Entry 1NI4 (X-ray diffraction, 1.95 A resolution); this record covers chains A and B of the 4 polymer chains in the assembly.

== Chain A ==
Protein: Pyruvate dehydrogenase E1 component: Alpha subunit
From: Homo sapiens
Notes: EC 1.2.4.1
UniProt: P08559 (ODPA_HUMAN); residues 1-361 here correspond to UniProt positions 30-390 (UniProt number = residue number + 29)
Chain sequence (365 residues; row label = number of the first residue in the row; numbers below 1 keep their minus sign (Met-3 is residue -3)):
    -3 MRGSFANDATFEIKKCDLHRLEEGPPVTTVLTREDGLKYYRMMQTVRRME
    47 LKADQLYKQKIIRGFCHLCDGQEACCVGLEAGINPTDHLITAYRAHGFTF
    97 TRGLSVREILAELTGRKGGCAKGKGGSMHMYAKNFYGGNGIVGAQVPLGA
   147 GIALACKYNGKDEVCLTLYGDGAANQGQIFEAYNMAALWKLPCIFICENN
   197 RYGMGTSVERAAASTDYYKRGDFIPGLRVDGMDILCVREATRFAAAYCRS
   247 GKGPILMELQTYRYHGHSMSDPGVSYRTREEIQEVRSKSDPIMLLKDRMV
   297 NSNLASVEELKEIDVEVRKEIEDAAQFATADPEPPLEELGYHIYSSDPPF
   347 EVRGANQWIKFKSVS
Disordered / not traced: -3 to -1
Construct notes: cloning artifact (-3 to 0); modified residue (38-39, 45, 124, 126, 181, 200, 228, 253, 265, 289, 295)
Modified residues: Mse38, Mse39, Mse45, Mse124, Mse126, Mse181, Mse200, Mse228, Mse253, Mse265, Mse289, Mse295 (selenomethionine; parent Met)
Metal / ion sites: Mg2+: Asp167, Asn196, Tyr198 (together with thiamine diphosphate)
Residues lining bound ligands: thiamine diphosphate (TPP): Tyr89, Arg90, Gly136, Ile137, Val138, Gly166, Asp167, Gly168, Ala169, Gln172, Asn196, Tyr198, Gly199, Mse200, Arg259, His263
UniProt features mapped onto this chain:
  - binding site (pyruvate): His63, Tyr89, Arg90, Ala128, Gly136, Val138, Asp167, Gly168, Ala169, Asn196, Tyr198
  - binding site (thiamine diphosphate): Tyr89, Arg90, Gly136, Val138, Asp167, Gly168, Ala169, Asn196, His263
  - binding site (Mg(2+)): Asp167, Asn196, Tyr198
  - modified residue: Lys34 (N6-acetyllysine), Ser203 (Phosphoserine), Lys215 (N6-acetyllysine), Lys248 (N6-succinyllysine), Ser264 (Phosphoserine), Ser266 (Phosphoserine), Ser271 (Phosphoserine), Tyr272 (Phosphotyrosine), Lys284 (N6-acetyllysine), Lys292 (N6-acetyllysine), Lys307 (N6-acetyllysine), Lys356 (N6-succinyllysine)

== Chain B ==
Protein: Pyruvate dehydrogenase E1 component: Beta subunit
From: Homo sapiens
Notes: EC 1.2.4.1; engineered mutation(s): V31L
UniProt: P11177 (ODPB_HUMAN); aligned to UniProt positions 32-360 over residues 1-329 (the alignment contains insertions or deletions, so no single offset holds)
Chain sequence (341 residues; each row starts with the number of its first residue; numbers below 1 keep their minus sign (Met-11 is residue -11)):
   -11 MRGSHHHHHHGSLQVTVRDAINQGMDEELERDEKVFLLGEEVAQYDGAYK
    39 VSRGLWKKYGDKRIIDTPISEMGFAGIAVGAAMAGLRPICEFMTFNFSMQ
    89 AIDQVINSAAKTYYMSGGLQPVPIVFRGPNGASAGVAAQHSQCFAAWYGH
   139 CPGLKVVSPWNSEDAKGLIKSAIRDNNPVVVLENELMYGVPFEFPPEAQS
   189 KDFLIPIGKAKIERQGTHITVVSHSRPVGHCLEAAAVLSKEGVECEVINM
   239 RTIRPMDMETIEASVMKTNHLVTVEGGWPQFGVGAEICARIMEGPAFNFL
   289 DAPAVRVTGADVPMPYAKILEDNSIPQVKDIIFAIKKTLNI
Disordered / not traced: -11 to -1
Construct notes: cloning artifact (-11 to -8, -1 to 0); expression tag (-7 to -2); modified residue (13, 60, 71, 81, 87, 103, 175, 238, 244, 246, 254, 280, 302)
Modified residues: Mse13, Mse60, Mse71, Mse81, Mse87, Mse103, Mse175, Mse238, Mse244, Mse246, Mse254, Mse280, Mse302 (selenomethionine; parent Met)
Metal / ion sites: K+: Ile112, Ala160, Asp163, Asn165
Residues lining bound ligands: thiamine diphosphate (TPP): Glu28, Ile57, Glu59, Mse81, Phe85, Gln88, His128
UniProt features mapped onto this chain:
  - binding site (K(+)): Asn164

== Chain A / chain B interface ==
Pairs across the interface (73; chain A residue first):
  Ala117(A) with Mse103(B); Gly105(B)
  Lys118(A) with Gly105(B), hydrogen bond (side chain-backbone)
  Lys120(A) with Tyr102(B)
  Gly121(A) with Mse103(B)
  His125(A) with Mse103(B)
  Tyr127(A) with Thr100(B); Ser104(B)
  Tyr132(A) with Gln108(B)
  Ile137(A) with Asp91(B); Asn95(B)
  Ala140(A) with Gln92(B), hydrogen bond (backbone-side chain)
  Pro143(A) with Gly61(B); Gly64(B); Ile65(B)
  Leu144(A) with Gly64(B); Val67(B), hydrophobic; Gly68(B); Gln92(B); Ser96(B)
  Ala146(A) with Ile65(B), hydrophobic
  Gly147(A) with Ile65(B); Gly68(B); Ala69(B), hydrogen bond (backbone-backbone)
  Ile148(A) with Gly68(B)
  Leu150(A) with Ile65(B), hydrophobic
  Ala151(A) with Ala72(B), hydrophobic; Leu74(B), hydrophobic
  Tyr154(A) with Glu21(B), hydrogen bond (side chain-backbone); Lys22(B); Val23(B), hydrogen bond (side chain-backbone); Phe24(B); Lys50(B), hydrogen bond (backbone-side chain); Arg51(B), hydrogen bond; Leu74(B), hydrophobic
  Asn155(A) with Lys22(B); Leu74(B)
  Gln174(A) with Mse60(B); Gln92(B), hydrogen bond
  Glu177(A) with Ser58(B); Mse60(B); Gly61(B), hydrogen bond (side chain-backbone)
  Asn180(A) with Pro56(B)
  Mse181(A) with Pro56(B), hydrophobic; Ser58(B); Gly61(B); Phe62(B); Ile65(B)
  Trp185(A) with Ile53(B), hydrophobic; Asp54(B); Thr55(B)
  Leu335(A) with Tyr102(B), hydrogen bond (backbone-side chain)
  Tyr337(A) with Tyr102(B)
  His338(A) with Tyr101(B); Tyr102(B), hydrogen bond (backbone-backbone); Gly105(B); Gly106(B)
  Ile339(A) with Tyr102(B), hydrophobic; Gly141(B)
  Tyr340(A) with Tyr101(B); Gly141(B); Leu142(B), hydrogen bond (side chain-backbone); Lys143(B); Asn165(B)
  Ser341(A) with Tyr101(B); Pro109(B); Asn165(B), hydrogen bond (backbone-side chain)
  Ser342(A) with Asn164(B), hydrogen bond
  Asp343(A) with Lys143(B), salt bridge; Asn165(B)
  Arg349(A) with Glu281(B), salt bridge
  Gln353(A) with Glu281(B), hydrogen bond (side chain-backbone)
  Ser361(A) with Tyr101(B), hydrogen bond (backbone-side chain)
Interface residues without a listed pair, chain A (37 interface residues in all): Cys116, Leu184, Gly336
Interface residues without a listed pair, chain B (45 interface residues in all): Glu59, Mse71, Asp163, Arg242, Pro243

== Overview ==
37 residues of chain A face 45 of chain B across their interface; the contacts include 16 hydrogen bonds and 2
salt bridges. Polar pairs include Asp343(A)-Lys143(B), Arg349(A)-Glu281(B) and Lys118(A)-Gly105(B). Bound to
chain A: thiamine diphosphate. Bound to chain B: thiamine diphosphate.
Here chain A is Pyruvate dehydrogenase E1 component: Alpha subunit and chain B is Pyruvate dehydrogenase E1
component: Beta subunit, both from Homo sapiens. Entry 1NI4 (Human pyruvate dehydrogenase) was determined by
X-ray diffraction.
